5A8L - chains B and Q of the 9 polymer chains in the assembly; structure by electron microscopy, 3.80 A resolution.

[Chain B]
Molecule: Human 18S ribosomal RNA
From: Homo sapiens
Sequence (1869 nucleotides; row label = number of the first residue in the row):
     1 UACCUGGUUGAUCCUGCCAGUAGCAUAUGCUUGUCUCAAAGAUUAAGCCA
    51 UGCAUGUCUAAGUACGCACGGCCGGUACAGUGAAACUGCGAAUGGCUCAU
   101 UAAAUCAGUUAUGGUUCCUUUGGUCGCUCGCUCCUCUCCCACUUGGAUAA
   151 CUGUGGUAAUUCUAGAGCUAAUACAUGCCGACGGGCGCUGACCCCCUUCG
   201 CGGGGGGGAUGCGUGCAUUUAUCAGAUCAAAACCAACCCGGUCAGCCCCU
   251 CUCCGGCCCCGGCCGGGGGGCGGGCGCCGGCGGCUUUGGUGACUCUAGAU
   301 AACCUCGGGCCGAUCGCACGCCCCCCGUGGCGGCGACGACCCAUUCGAAC
   351 GUCUGCCCUAUCAACUUUCGAUGGUAGUCGCCGUGCCUACCAUGGUGACC
   401 ACGGGUGACGGGGAAUCAGGGUUCGAUUCCGGAGAGGGAGCCUGAGAAAC
   451 GGCUACCACAUCCAAGGAAGGCAGCAGGCGCGCAAAUUACCCACUCCCGA
   501 CCCGGGGAGGUAGUGACGAAAAAUAACAAUACAGGACUCUUUCGAGGCCC
   551 UGUAAUUGGAAUGAGUCCACUUUAAAUCCUUUAACGAGGAUCCAUUGGAG
   601 GGCAAGUCUGGUGCCAGCAGCCGCGGUAAUUCCAGCUCCAAUAGCGUAUA
   651 UUAAAGUUGCUGCAGUUAAAAAGCUCGUAGUUGGAUCUUGGGAGCGGGCG
   701 GGCGGUCCGCCGCGAGGCGAGCCACCGCCCGUCCCCGCCCCUUGCCUCUC
   751 GGCGCCCCCUCGAUGCUCUUAGCUGAGUGUCCCGCGGGGCCCGAAGCGUU
   801 UACUUUGAAAAAAUUAGAGUGUUCAAAGCAGGCCCGAGCCGCCUGGAUAC
   851 CGCAGCUAGGAAUAAUGGAAUAGGACCGCGGUUCUAUUUUGUUGGUUUUC
   901 GGAACUGAGGCCAUGAUUAAGAGGGACGGCCGGGGGCAUUCGUAUUGCGC
   951 CGCUAGAGGUGAAAUUCUUGGACCGGCGCAAGACGGACCAGAGCGAAAGC
  1001 AUUUGCCAAGAAUGUUUUCAUUAAUCAAGAACGAAAGUCGGAGGUUCGAA
  1051 GACGAUCAGAUACCGUCGUAGUUCCGACCAUAAACGAUGCCGACCGGCGA
  1101 UGCGGCGGCGUUAUUCCCAUGACCCGCCGGGCAGCUUCCGGGAAACCAAA
  1151 GUCUUUGGGUUCCGGGGGGAGUAUGGUUGCAAAGCUGAAACUUAAAGGAA
  1201 UUGACGGAAGGGCACCACCAGGAGUGGAGCCUGCGGCUUAAUUUGACUCA
  1251 ACACGGGAAACCUCACCCGGCCCGGACACGGACAGGAUUGACAGAUUGAU
  1301 AGCUCUUUCUCGAUUCCGUGGGUGGUGGUGCAUGGCCGUUCUUAGUUGGU
  1351 GGAGCGAUUUGUCUGGUUAAUUCCGAUAACGAACGAGACUCUGGCAUGCU
  1401 AACUAGUUACGCGACCCCCGAGCGGUCGGCGUCCCCCAACUUCUUAGAGG
  1451 GACAAGUGGCGUUCAGCCACCCGAGAUUGAGCAAUAACAGGUCUGUGAUG
  1501 CCCUUAGAUGUCCGGGGCUGCACGCGCGCUACACUGACUGGCUCAGCGUG
  1551 UGCCUACCCUACGCCGGCAGGCGCGGGUAACCCGUUGAACCCCAUUCGUG
  1601 AUGGGGAUCGGGGAUUGCAAUUAUUCCCCAUGAACGAGGAAUUCCCAGUA
  1651 AGUGCGGGUCAUAAGCUUGCGUUGAUUAAGUCCCUGCCCUUUGUACACAC
  1701 CGCCCGUCGCUACUACCGAUUGGAUGGUUUAGUGAGGCCCUCGGAUCGGC
  1751 CCCGCCGGGGUCGGCCCACGGCCCUGGCGGAGCGCUGAGAAGACGGUCGA
  1801 ACUUGACUAUCUAGAGGAAGUAAAAGUCGUAACAAGGUUUCCGUAGGUGA
  1851 ACCUGCGGAAGGAUCAUUA
Unresolved in the structure: 1-611, 619-622, 630-1233, 1253-1326, 1334-1497, 1503-1698, 1704-1705, 1714-1819, 1829-1869
What the authors report for this chain:
  - binding site for MRNA: G626, A1825

[Chain Q]
Protein: Eukaryotic release factor ERF1
From: Homo sapiens
UniProt: P62495 (ERF1_HUMAN); residues 7-437 here = UniProt positions 7-437
Sequence (431 residues; numbered 7 to 437; the number before each row is that of its first residue):
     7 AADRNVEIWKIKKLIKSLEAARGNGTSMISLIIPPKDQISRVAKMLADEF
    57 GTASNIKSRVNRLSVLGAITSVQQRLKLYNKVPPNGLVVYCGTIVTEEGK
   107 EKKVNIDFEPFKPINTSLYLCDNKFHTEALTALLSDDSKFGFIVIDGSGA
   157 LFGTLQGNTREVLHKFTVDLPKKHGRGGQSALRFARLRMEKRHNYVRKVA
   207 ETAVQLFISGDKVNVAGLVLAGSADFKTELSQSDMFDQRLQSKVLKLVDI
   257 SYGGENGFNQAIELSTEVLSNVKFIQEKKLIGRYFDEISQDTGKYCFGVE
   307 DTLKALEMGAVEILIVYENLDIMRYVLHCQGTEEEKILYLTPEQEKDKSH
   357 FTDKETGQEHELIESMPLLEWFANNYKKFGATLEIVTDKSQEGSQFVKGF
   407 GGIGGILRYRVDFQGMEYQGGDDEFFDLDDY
Curated features (UniProtKB/Swiss-Prot):
  - motif: Asn61 to Ser64 (NIKS motif)
  - modified residue: Lys63 (4-hydroxylysine), Gln185 (N5-methylglutamine), Thr347 (Phosphothreonine)
  - cross-link (Glycyl lysine isopeptide (Lys-Gly)): Lys87 (interchain with G-Cter in SUMO2), Lys279 (interchain with G-Cter in ubiquitin), Lys404 (interchain with G-Cter in SUMO2)
  - mutagenesis: Lys63 (K63A/R: Loss of hydroxylation), Gly183 to Gly184 (In AAQ mutant; abolished ability to mediate translation termination. Can recognize stop codons in ribosomal A-site, but is unable to catalyze peptidyl-tRNA hydrolysis, promoting ribosome collisions), Gln185 (Q185R/I/N: Abolishes methylation by N6AMT1)
What the authors report for this chain:
  - binding site for MRNA: Thr32, Thr58 to Ser64, Cys127
  - post-translational modification sites: Lys63 (citing earlier work)
  - specificity-determining residues: Glu55, Cys127 (proposed by the authors, not directly observed)

[How chain B and chain Q interact]
Pairs across the interface (19):
  G1236(B) - Thr76(Q)  hydrogen bond to the phosphate
  G1236(B) - Gln80(Q)  hydrogen bond to the sugar
  C1237(B) - Ser77(Q)  phosphate contact
  C1237(B) - Gln80(Q)  phosphate contact
  U1238(B) - Arg81(Q)  salt bridge to the phosphate
  G1245(B) - Arg65(Q)  hydrogen bond to the phosphate
  G1245(B) - Leu69(Q)  phosphate contact
  A1246(B) - Arg65(Q)  salt bridge to the phosphate
  A1246(B) - Leu69(Q)  phosphate contact
  C1247(B) - Arg68(Q)  salt bridge to the phosphate
  C1247(B) - Leu72(Q)  base contact
  U1329(B) - Arg65(Q)  salt bridge to the phosphate
  U1329(B) - Val66(Q)  phosphate contact
  G1330(B) - Arg65(Q)  salt bridge to the phosphate
  C1331(B) - Lys63(Q)  hydrogen bond to the base
  C1701(B) - Asn61(Q)  hydrogen bond to the base
  A1825(B) - Leu126(Q)  base contact
  A1825(B) - Asp128(Q)  hydrogen bond to the base
  U1827(B) - Met51(Q)  phosphate contact
Other interface residues (no listed pair), chain Q (16 interface residues in all): Ser64, Gly73
Interface features reported in the paper:
  - interface residues, chain Q: Arg65(Q), Arg68(Q)

[Summary]
12 residues of chain B face 16 of chain Q across their interface; the contacts include 6 hydrogen bonds and 5
salt bridges. Among the polar pairs are C1331(B)-Lys63(Q), C1701(B)-Asn61(Q) and A1825(B)-Asp128(Q). The paper
reports a binding site for MRNA at G626(B), A1825(B) and Thr32(Q) among others; interface residues Arg65(Q)
and Arg68(Q).
Here chain B is Human 18S ribosomal RNA and chain Q is Eukaryotic release factor ERF1, both from Homo sapiens.
Entry 5A8L (Human eRF1 and the hCMV nascent peptide in the translation termination complex) was determined by
electron microscopy.
